8GY6 - chains C and D of the 4 polymer chains in the assembly; structure by electron microscopy.

# Chain C
Name: Non-structural protein 7
From: Severe acute respiratory syndrome coronavirus 2
UniProtKB: P0DTC1 (R1A_SARS2); residues 1-83 here correspond to UniProt positions 3860-3942 (UniProt number = residue number + 3859)
Sequence (83 residues; numbered 1 to 83; the number before each row is that of its first residue):
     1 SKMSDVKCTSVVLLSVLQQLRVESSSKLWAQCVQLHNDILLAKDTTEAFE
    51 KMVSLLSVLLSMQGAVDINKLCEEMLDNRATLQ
Disordered / not traced: 1, 58-83

# Chain D
Name: Non-structural protein 8
From: Severe acute respiratory syndrome coronavirus 2
UniProtKB: P0DTD1 (R1AB_SARS2); residues 1-198 here correspond to UniProt positions 3943-4140 (UniProt number = residue number + 3942)
Sequence (198 residues; each row starts with the number of its first residue):
     1 AIASEFSSLPSYAAFATAQEAYEQAVANGDSEVVLKKLKKSLNVAKSEFD
    51 RDAAMQRKLEKMADQAMTQMYKQARSEDKRAKVTSAMQTMLFTMLRKLDN
   101 DALNNIINNARDGCVPLNIIPLTTAAKLMVVIPDYNTYKNTCDGTTFTYA
   151 SALWEIQQVVDADSKIVQLSEISMDNSPNLAWPLIVTALRANSAVKLQ
Disordered / not traced: 1-83, 123-128, 133-198
Swiss-Prot annotation at these positions:
  - site: Q198 (Cleavage)

# Chain C / chain D interface
Pairs across the interface - 21 pairs, chain C then chain D:
  K2(C) - K97(D)
  V6(C) - M94(D)
  T9(C) - M87(D)
  T9(C) - M90(D)
  T9(C) - M94(D)
  V12(C) - T84(D)
  V12(C) - M87(D)
  V12(C) - M90(D)
  L13(C) - M87(D)
  S15(C) - T84(D)
  V16(C) - T84(D)
  F49(C) - M94(D)
  F49(C) - L98(D)
  F49(C) - D101(D)
  E50(C) - D101(D)
  M52(C) - M87(D)
  V53(C) - D101(D)
  V53(C) - A102(D)
  V53(C) - L103(D)
  S54(C) - L122(D)
  S57(C) - L122(D)
Interface residues without a listed pair, chain C (16 interface residues in all): D5, C8, L56
Interface residues without a listed pair, chain D (12 interface residues in all): L91, I119

# Summary
16 residues of chain C and 12 residues of chain D are in contact.
Here chain C is Non-structural protein 7 and chain D is Non-structural protein 8, both from Severe acute
respiratory syndrome coronavirus 2. Entry 8GY6 (Structure of SARS-CoV-2 RNA-dependent RNA polymerase with
gossypol binding) was determined by electron microscopy.
